PDB entry 6L40 | X-ray diffraction, 2.21 A resolution | chains B and C of the 14 polymer chains in the assembly

== Chain B (and C) ==
Molecule: ATP-dependent Clp protease proteolytic subunit
From: Staphylococcus aureus (strain bovine RF122 / ET3-1)
Notes: EC 3.4.21.92; chain C of this document is another copy of the same molecule, construct and numbering; everything in this record applies to it too
UniProtKB: Q2YSF8 (CLPP_STAAB); residue numbers follow UniProt; this construct covers 19-193
Sequence (175 residues; each row starts with the number of its first residue):
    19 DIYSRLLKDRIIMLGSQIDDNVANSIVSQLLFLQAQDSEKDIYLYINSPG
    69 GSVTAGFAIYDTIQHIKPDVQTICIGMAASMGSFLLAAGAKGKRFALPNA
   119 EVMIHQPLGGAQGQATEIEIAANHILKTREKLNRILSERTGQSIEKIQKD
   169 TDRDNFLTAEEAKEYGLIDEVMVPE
Ligand contacts: FN3 ([(1S)-3-methyl-1-[[(2S)-3-phenyl-2-(pyrazin-2-ylcarbonylamino)propanoyl]amino]butyl]boronic acid): Pro67, Gly68, Gly69, Ser70, Val71, Ser98, Met99, His123, Gln124, Pro125, Leu126, His142, Ile143, Thr146, Leu150
UniProt features mapped onto this chain:
  - active site: Ser98 (Nucleophile), His123

== How chain B and chain C interact ==
Residue-residue contacts (41):
  Ile20(B) - Ser46(C)
  Ile20(B) - Phe50(C)  hydrophobic
  Tyr21(B) - Asn42(C)
  Tyr21(B) - Ser43(C)  hydrogen bond (side chain-backbone)
  Tyr21(B) - Ser46(C)
  Arg23(B) - Phe50(C)
  Leu24(B) - Ser46(C)
  Leu24(B) - Phe50(C)  hydrophobic
  Gly33(B) - Asp38(C)
  Gly33(B) - Asn42(C)
  Tyr63(B) - Leu49(C)
  Asn65(B) - Asp38(C)
  Asn65(B) - Asn42(C)
  Asn65(B) - Ala76(C)
  Ile93(B) - Val45(C)  hydrophobic
  Gly94(B) - Thr72(C)
  Gly94(B) - Ala76(C)
  Met95(B) - Thr72(C)
  Leu115(B) - Asp79(C)
  Pro116(B) - Asp79(C)
  Asn117(B) - Phe75(C)
  Asn117(B) - Tyr78(C)
  Asn117(B) - Asp79(C)  hydrogen bond (backbone-side chain)
  Asn117(B) - Lys149(C)  hydrogen bond (backbone-side chain)
  Asn117(B) - Ile153(C)
  Ala118(B) - Asp79(C)
  Glu119(B) - Lys149(C)  salt bridge
  Arg171(B) - Gln132(C)  hydrogen bond
  Arg171(B) - Thr134(C)  hydrogen bond
  Arg171(B) - Glu135(C)  salt bridge
  Arg171(B) - Ile138(C)
  Asp172(B) - Ile138(C)
  Phe174(B) - His142(C)
  Glu179(B) - Lys145(C)  salt bridge
  Met190(B) - His83(C)
  Val191(B) - His83(C)  hydrogen bond (backbone-side chain)
  Pro192(B) - Gln82(C)
  Glu193(B) - Gln82(C)
  Glu193(B) - His83(C)
  Glu193(B) - Ile84(C)
  Glu193(B) - Lys85(C)  salt bridge
Interface residues without a listed pair, chain B (27 interface residues in all): Asp27, Met31, Pro67, Thr176
Interface residues without a listed pair, chain C (31 interface residues in all): Leu25, Asn39, Ala41, Gln47, Ala53, Thr80, Arg152

== Summary ==
Chain B and chain C form an interface of 27 and 31 residues respectively; the contacts include 6 hydrogen
bonds and 4 salt bridges. Among the polar pairs are Glu119(B)-Lys149(C), Arg171(B)-Glu135(C) and
Glu179(B)-Lys145(C). Chain B binds compound FN3.
Both chains are ATP-dependent Clp protease proteolytic subunit (Staphylococcus aureus (strain bovine RF122 /
ET3-1)). Entry 6L40 (Discovery of novel peptidomimetic boronate ClpP inhibitors with noncanonical enzyme
mechanism as potent virulence blockers in ...) was determined by X-ray diffraction together with 6L3X from the
same study.
